7KQM - chains A and B of the 3 polymer chains in the assembly; structure by X-ray diffraction, 2.73 A resolution.

Chain A:
Name: Telomerase reverse transcriptase
Organism: Tribolium castaneum
Notes: EC 2.7.7.49
UniProt: Q0QHL8 (Q0QHL8_TRICA); residues 1-596 here = UniProt positions 1-596
Amino-acid sequence (596 residues; each row starts with the number of its first residue):
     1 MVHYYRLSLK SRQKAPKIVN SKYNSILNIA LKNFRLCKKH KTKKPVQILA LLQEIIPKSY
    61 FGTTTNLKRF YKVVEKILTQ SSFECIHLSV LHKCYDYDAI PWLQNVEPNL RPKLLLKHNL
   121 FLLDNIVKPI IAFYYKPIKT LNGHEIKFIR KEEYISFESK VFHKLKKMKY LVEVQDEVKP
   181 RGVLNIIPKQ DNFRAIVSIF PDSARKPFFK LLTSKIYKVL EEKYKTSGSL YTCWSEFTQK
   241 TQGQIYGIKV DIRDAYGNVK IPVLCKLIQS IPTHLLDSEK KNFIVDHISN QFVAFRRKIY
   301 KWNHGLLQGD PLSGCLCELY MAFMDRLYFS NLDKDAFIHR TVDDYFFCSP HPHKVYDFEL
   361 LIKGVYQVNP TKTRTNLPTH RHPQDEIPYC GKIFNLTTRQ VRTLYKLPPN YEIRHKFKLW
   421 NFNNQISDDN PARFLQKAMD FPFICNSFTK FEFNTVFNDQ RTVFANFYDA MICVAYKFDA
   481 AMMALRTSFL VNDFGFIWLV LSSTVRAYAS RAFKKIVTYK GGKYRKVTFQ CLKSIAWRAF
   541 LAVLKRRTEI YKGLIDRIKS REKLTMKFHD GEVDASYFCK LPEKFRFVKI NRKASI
Reported in the primary citation:
  - conformationally variable residues (loop rearrangement): Thr487 to Asn492, Phe494
  - mutagenesis - P388R/L404Y: decreased catalytic activity

Chain B:
Molecule: 18-nt RNA strand
Sequence (18 nucleotides; numbered 1 to 18; the number before each row is that of its first residue):
     1 AUCCAGGUGC ACAAAGAA
Unresolved in the structure: 1

How chain A and chain B interact:
Pairs across the interface (29; chain A residue first):
  Lys10(A) - U2(B)  salt bridge to the phosphate
  Lys139(A) - U2(B)  hydrogen bond to the base
  Leu141(A) - U2(B)  base contact
  Leu141(A) - C3(B)  base contact
  Asn185(A) - U2(B)  sugar contact
  Ile187(A) - U2(B)  base contact
  Ile196(A) - U2(B)  base contact
  Val197(A) - C3(B)  hydrogen bond to the sugar
  Ser198(A) - U2(B)  sugar contact
  Ser198(A) - C3(B)  sugar contact
  Ile199(A) - C3(B)  hydrogen bond to the sugar
  Ile199(A) - C4(B)  sugar contact
  Thr213(A) - G6(B)  phosphate contact
  Tyr217(A) - A5(B)  hydrogen bond to the sugar
  Tyr217(A) - G6(B)  phosphate contact
  Gly309(A) - C3(B)  hydrogen bond to the sugar
  Gly309(A) - C4(B)  sugar contact
  Asp310(A) - C4(B)  hydrogen bond to the sugar
  Pro311(A) - C4(B)  sugar contact
  Pro311(A) - A5(B)  sugar contact
  Phe441(A) - G9(B)  sugar contact
  Phe441(A) - C10(B)  sugar contact
  Pro442(A) - G9(B)  base contact
  Cys445(A) - U8(B)  hydrogen bond to the base
  Cys445(A) - G9(B)  sugar contact
  Asn446(A) - G7(B)  hydrogen bond to the base
  Asn446(A) - U8(B)  sugar contact
  Thr449(A) - U8(B)  sugar contact
  Arg511(A) - C10(B)  hydrogen bond to the phosphate
Interface residues without a listed pair, chain A (24 interface residues in all): Ile138, Lys189, Lys206, Cys315
Interface residues without a listed pair, chain B (10 interface residues in all): A11

Summary:
24 residues of chain A face 10 of chain B across their interface, with 9 hydrogen bonds and 1 salt bridge.
Polar contacts include Lys139(A)-U2(B), Cys445(A)-U8(B) and Asn446(A)-G7(B). The paper reports that
P388R/L404Y of chain A reduce catalytic activity; conformational variability at Thr487(A) and Phe494(A).
Chain A is Telomerase reverse transcriptase (Tribolium castaneum) and chain B is an 18-nt RNA strand; the
structure, Binary complex of TERT (telomerase reverse transcriptase) with RNA/telomeric DNA hybrid, was
determined by X-ray diffraction, deposited together with 7KQN.
